Entry 8E58 (electron microscopy, 3.00 A resolution); this record covers chains A and E of the 3 polymer chains in the assembly.

== Chain A ==
Molecule: Voltage-dependent L-type calcium channel subunit alpha-1S
Source organism: Oryctolagus cuniculus
UniProt: P07293 (CAC1S_RABIT); residue numbers follow UniProt; this construct covers 1-1873
Chain sequence (1873 residues; row label = number of the first residue in the row):
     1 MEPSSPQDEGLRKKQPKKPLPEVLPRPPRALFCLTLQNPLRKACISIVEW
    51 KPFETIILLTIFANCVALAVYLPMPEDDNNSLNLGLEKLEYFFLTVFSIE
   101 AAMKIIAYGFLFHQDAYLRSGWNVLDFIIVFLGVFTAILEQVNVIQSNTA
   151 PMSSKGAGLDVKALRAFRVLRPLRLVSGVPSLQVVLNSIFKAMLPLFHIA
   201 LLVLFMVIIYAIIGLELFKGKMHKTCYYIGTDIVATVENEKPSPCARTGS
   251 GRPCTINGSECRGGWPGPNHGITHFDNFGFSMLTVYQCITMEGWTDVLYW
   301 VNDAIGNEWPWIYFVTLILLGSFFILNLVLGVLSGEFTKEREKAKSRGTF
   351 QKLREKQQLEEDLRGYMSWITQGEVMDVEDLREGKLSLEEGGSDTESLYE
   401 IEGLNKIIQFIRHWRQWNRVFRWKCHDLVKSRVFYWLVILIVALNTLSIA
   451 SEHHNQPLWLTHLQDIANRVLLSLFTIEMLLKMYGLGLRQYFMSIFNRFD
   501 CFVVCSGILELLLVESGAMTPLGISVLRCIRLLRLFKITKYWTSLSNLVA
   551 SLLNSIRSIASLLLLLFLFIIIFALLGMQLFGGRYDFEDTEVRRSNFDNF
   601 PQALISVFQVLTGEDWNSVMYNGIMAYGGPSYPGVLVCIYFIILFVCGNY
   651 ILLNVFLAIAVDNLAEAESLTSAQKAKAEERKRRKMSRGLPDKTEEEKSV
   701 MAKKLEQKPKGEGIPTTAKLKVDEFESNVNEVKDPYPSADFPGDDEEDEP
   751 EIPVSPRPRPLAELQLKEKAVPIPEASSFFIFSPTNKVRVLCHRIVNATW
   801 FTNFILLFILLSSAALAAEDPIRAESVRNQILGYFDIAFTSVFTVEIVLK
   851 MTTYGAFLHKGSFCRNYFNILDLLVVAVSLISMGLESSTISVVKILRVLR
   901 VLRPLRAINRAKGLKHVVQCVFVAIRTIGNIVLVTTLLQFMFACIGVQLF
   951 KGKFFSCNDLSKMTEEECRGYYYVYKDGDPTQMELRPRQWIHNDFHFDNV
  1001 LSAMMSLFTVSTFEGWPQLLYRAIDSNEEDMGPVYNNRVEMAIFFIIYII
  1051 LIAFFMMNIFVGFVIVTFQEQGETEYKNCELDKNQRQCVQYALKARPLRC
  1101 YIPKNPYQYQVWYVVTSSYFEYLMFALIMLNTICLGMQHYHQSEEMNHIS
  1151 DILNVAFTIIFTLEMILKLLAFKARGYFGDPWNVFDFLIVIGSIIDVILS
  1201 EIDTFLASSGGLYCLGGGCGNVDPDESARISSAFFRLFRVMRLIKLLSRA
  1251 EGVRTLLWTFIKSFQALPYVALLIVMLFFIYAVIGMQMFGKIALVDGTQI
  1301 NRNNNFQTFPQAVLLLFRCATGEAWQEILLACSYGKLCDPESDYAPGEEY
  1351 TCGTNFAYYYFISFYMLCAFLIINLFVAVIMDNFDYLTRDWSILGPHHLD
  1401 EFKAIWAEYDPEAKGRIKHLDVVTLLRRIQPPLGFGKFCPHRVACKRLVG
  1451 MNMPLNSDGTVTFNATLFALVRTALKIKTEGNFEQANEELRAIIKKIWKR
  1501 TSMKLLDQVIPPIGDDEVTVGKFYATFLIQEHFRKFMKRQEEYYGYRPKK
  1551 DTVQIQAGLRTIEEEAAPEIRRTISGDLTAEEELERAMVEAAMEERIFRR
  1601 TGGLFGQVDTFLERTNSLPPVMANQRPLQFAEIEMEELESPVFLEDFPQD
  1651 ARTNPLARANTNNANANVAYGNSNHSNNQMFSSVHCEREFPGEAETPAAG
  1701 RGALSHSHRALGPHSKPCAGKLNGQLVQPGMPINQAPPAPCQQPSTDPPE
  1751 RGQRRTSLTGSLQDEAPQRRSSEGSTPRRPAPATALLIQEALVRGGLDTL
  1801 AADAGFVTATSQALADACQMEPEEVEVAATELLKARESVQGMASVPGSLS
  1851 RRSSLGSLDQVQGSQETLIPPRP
Unresolved in the structure: 1-36, 109-119, 145-160, 348-432, 674-795, 856-866, 884-891, 1073-1081, 1142-1147, 1207-1231, 1435-1873
Disulfide bonds: Cys-226/Cys-254, Cys-245/Cys-261, Cys-957/Cys-968, Cys-1338/Cys-1352
Ion coordination: Ca2+ site 1: Asp-78 (shared with 3 residues of chain F); Ca2+ site 2: Glu-292, Glu-614, Glu-1014
Residues lining bound ligands:
  - BBI ((2-butyl-1-benzofuran-3-yl){4-[2-(diethylamino)ethoxy]-3,5-diiodophenyl}methanone): Ile-925, Val-932, Thr-935, Thr-936, Phe-1008, Ser-1011, Thr-1012, Phe-1013, Ala-1053, Met-1057, Phe-1060, Tyr-1365, Met-1366, Leu-1367, Ala-1369, Phe-1370, Ile-1373
  - WFR (propan-2-yl (2S)-2-{[(S)-{[(2R,3S,4R,5R)-5-(2,4-dioxo-3,4-dihydropyrimidin-1(2H)-yl)-4-ethynyl-3-hydroxy-4-methyloxolan-2-yl]methoxy}(phenoxy)phosphoryl]amino}propanoate (non-preferred name)): Met-291, Ser-322, Phe-323, Leu-326, Leu-330, Asn-649, Leu-653, Leu-657, Phe-1013, Ala-1053, Phe-1054, Asn-1058, Val-1061, Ala-1320, Thr-1321, Ala-1369, Ile-1372, Ile-1373
UniProt features mapped onto this chain:
  - region: Gln-357 to Glu-374 (Binding to the beta subunit), Glu-747 to Pro-760 (Interaction with STAC, STAC2 and STAC3 (via SH3 domains)), Lys-1522 to Glu-1542 (Interaction with calmodulin)
  - motif: Thr-290 to Gly-293 (Selectivity filter of repeat I), Thr-612 to Asp-615 (Selectivity filter of repeat II), Thr-1012 to Gly-1015 (Selectivity filter of repeat III), Thr-1321 to Ala-1324 (Selectivity filter of repeat IV)
  - binding site (Ca(2+)): Glu-292, Glu-614, Glu-1014
  - site: Phe-1690, Pro-1691 (Cleavage)
  - modified residue: Ser-393 (Phosphoserine), Ser-397 (Phosphoserine), Ser-687 (Phosphoserine), Ser-1575 (Phosphoserine), Thr-1579 (Phosphothreonine), Ser-1617 (Phosphoserine)
  - glycosylation (N-linked (GlcNAc...) asparagine): Asn-79, Asn-257
  - mutagenesis: Ile-752 to Pro-753 (Loss of interaction with STAC2 and STAC3 and strongly decreased channel activity; when associated with A-757), Pro-756 to Pro-758 (Loss of interaction with STAC3), Arg-757 (R757A: Loss of interaction with STAC2 and STAC3 and strongly decreased channel activity; when associated with 752-AA-753), Arg-1086 (R1086H: Shifts the threshold potential to more negative values and lowers the concentration threshold for channel activation by caffeine)
Reported in the primary citation:
  - binding site for WFR: Leu-653, Asn-1058

== Chain E ==
Molecule: Voltage-dependent calcium channel gamma-1 subunit
Source organism: Oryctolagus cuniculus
UniProt: P19518 (CCG1_RABIT); numbering as in UniProt (aligned over 1-222)
Chain sequence (222 residues; each row starts with the number of its first residue):
     1 MSPTEAPKVRVTLFCILVGIVLAMTAVVSDHWAVLSPHMENHNTTCEAAH
    51 FGLWRICTKRIALGEDRSCGPITLPGEKNCSYFRHFNPGESSEIFEFTTQ
   101 KEYSISAAAISVFSLGFLIMGTICALMAFRKKRDYLLRPASMFYVFAGLC
   151 LFVSLEVMRQSVKRMIDSEDTVWIEYYYSWSFACACAAFVLLFLGGISLL
   201 LFSLPRMPQNPWESCMDAEPEH
Unresolved in the structure: 39-45, 61-75, 84-103, 166-173, 220-222
Disulfide bonds: Cys-57/Cys-80
UniProt features mapped onto this chain:
  - glycosylation (N-linked (GlcNAc...) asparagine): Asn-43, Asn-79

== Interface between chain A and chain E ==
Contacting residue pairs (43):
  Gln-1090(A) / Trp-212(E)
  Tyr-1091(A) / Pro-211(E)
  Tyr-1091(A) / Trp-212(E)
  Lys-1094(A) / Trp-212(E)
  Arg-1096(A) / Asp-217(E)
  Arg-1096(A) / Ala-218(E)  hydrogen bond (side chain-backbone)
  Arg-1096(A) / Glu-219(E)  hydrogen bond (side chain-backbone)
  Pro-1097(A) / Asp-217(E)
  Pro-1097(A) / Ala-218(E)
  Leu-1098(A) / Met-216(E)
  Leu-1098(A) / Asp-217(E)
  Arg-1099(A) / Met-216(E)  hydrogen bond (backbone-backbone)
  Ala-1174(A) / Tyr-135(E)
  Arg-1175(A) / Lys-132(E)
  Arg-1175(A) / Arg-133(E)
  Arg-1175(A) / Tyr-135(E)
  Phe-1178(A) / Arg-138(E)  hydrogen bond (backbone-side chain)
  Phe-1178(A) / Pro-139(E)  hydrophobic
  Gly-1179(A) / Arg-138(E)
  Asp-1180(A) / Met-216(E)
  Pro-1181(A) / Met-216(E)
  Val-1184(A) / Met-142(E)  hydrophobic
  Val-1184(A) / Leu-200(E)  hydrophobic
  Leu-1188(A) / Met-142(E)  hydrophobic
  Leu-1188(A) / Phe-146(E)
  Ile-1191(A) / Phe-143(E)  hydrophobic
  Ile-1191(A) / Phe-146(E)  hydrophobic
  Gly-1192(A) / Phe-146(E)
  Ile-1195(A) / Phe-117(E)  hydrophobic
  Ile-1195(A) / Phe-146(E)  hydrophobic
  Leu-1199(A) / Ile-110(E)  hydrophobic
  Ser-1232(A) / Val-153(E)
  Ser-1232(A) / Glu-156(E)  hydrogen bond (backbone-side chain)
  Phe-1234(A) / Leu-149(E)  hydrophobic
  Phe-1234(A) / Val-153(E)  hydrophobic
  Phe-1238(A) / Phe-146(E)  hydrophobic
  Trp-1258(A) / Met-207(E)
  Trp-1258(A) / Pro-208(E)
  Trp-1258(A) / Gln-209(E)
  Trp-1258(A) / Asn-210(E)
  Ile-1261(A) / Met-207(E)  hydrophobic
  Lys-1403(A) / Trp-212(E)  hydrogen bond (side chain-backbone)
  Ala-1413(A) / Ala-218(E)  hydrophobic
Interface residues without a listed pair, chain A (36 interface residues in all): Ala-1095, Phe-1187, Ile-1198, Ile-1202, Leu-1206, Phe-1235, Lys-1262, Gln-1265, Pro-1396, Asp-1400
Interface residues without a listed pair, chain E (32 interface residues in all): Ile-105, Ser-106, Phe-113, Cys-150, Phe-152, Leu-204, Ser-214, Cys-215

== In short ==
36 residues of chain A and 32 residues of chain E are in contact; the contacts include 6 hydrogen bonds. Among
the polar pairs are Arg-1096(A)/Ala-218(E), Arg-1096(A)/Glu-219(E) and Phe-1178(A)/Arg-138(E). Chain A binds
compound BBI and compound WFR. From the paper: a binding site for WFR at Leu-653(A) and Asn-1058(A).
Here chain A is Voltage-dependent L-type calcium channel subunit alpha-1S and chain E is Voltage-dependent
calcium channel gamma-1 subunit, both from Oryctolagus cuniculus. Entry 8E58 (Rabbit L-type voltage-gated
calcium channel Cav1.1 in the presence of Amiodarone and 1 mM MNI-1 at ...) was determined by electron
microscopy (same publication as 8E56 and 8E57).
